PDB entry 1ZA5 | X-ray diffraction, 1.80 A resolution | chains A and B

== Chain A ==
Molecule: Superoxide dismutase [Fe]
Source organism: Escherichia coli
Notes: EC 1.15.1.1
Reference sequence: P0AGD3 (SODF_ECOLI); residue numbers follow UniProt; this construct covers 1-192
Sequence (192 residues; row label = number of the first residue in the row):
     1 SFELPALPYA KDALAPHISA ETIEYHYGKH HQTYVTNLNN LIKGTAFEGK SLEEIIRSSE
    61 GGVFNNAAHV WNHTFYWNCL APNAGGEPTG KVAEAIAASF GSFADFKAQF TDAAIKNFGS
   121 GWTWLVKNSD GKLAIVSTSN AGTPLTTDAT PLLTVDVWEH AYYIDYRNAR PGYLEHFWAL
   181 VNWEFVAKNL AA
Sequence notes: engineered mutation His-69 (Gln in P0AGD3)
Metal / ion sites: Fe ion: His-26, His-73, Asp-156, His-160

== Chain B ==
Molecule: Superoxide dismutase [Fe]
Source organism: Escherichia coli
Notes: EC 1.15.1.1
Reference sequence: P0AGD3 (SODF_ECOLI); residues 201-392 here correspond to UniProt positions 1-192 (UniProt number = residue number - 200)
Sequence (192 residues; row label = number of the first residue in the row):
   201 SFELPALPYA KDALAPHISA ETIEYHYGKH HQTYVTNLNN LIKGTAFEGK SLEEIIRSSE
   261 GGVFNNAAHV WNHTFYWNCL APNAGGEPTG KVAEAIAASF GSFADFKAQF TDAAIKNFGS
   321 GWTWLVKNSD GKLAIVSTSN AGTPLTTDAT PLLTVDVWEH AYYIDYRNAR PGYLEHFWAL
   381 VNWEFVAKNL AA
Sequence notes: engineered mutation His-269 (Gln69 in P0AGD3)
Metal / ion sites: Fe ion: His-226, His-273, Asp-356, His-360

== How chain A and chain B interact ==
Residue-residue contacts (43):
  Glu-21(A) with Arg-367(B), salt bridge
  Tyr-25(A) with Tyr-363(B); Arg-367(B); Asn-368(B)
  Lys-29(A) with Asn-368(B)
  His-30(A) with Glu-359(B); Tyr-363(B), hydrogen bond; Asn-368(B)
  Asn-65(A) with Phe-318(B)
  Phe-118(A) with Asn-265(B); His-269(B); Asn-340(B); Ala-341(B), hydrophobic; Trp-358(B), hydrophobic
  Gly-119(A) with Ser-320(B); Asn-340(B); Trp-358(B)
  Ser-120(A) with Gly-319(B); Ser-320(B), hydrogen bond
  Asn-140(A) with Phe-318(B); Gly-319(B)
  Ala-141(A) with Phe-318(B), hydrophobic
  Trp-158(A) with Phe-318(B), hydrophobic; Gly-319(B); Glu-359(B)
  Glu-159(A) with His-230(B); Trp-358(B); Glu-359(B), hydrogen bond (side chain-backbone); His-360(B), salt bridge
  His-160(A) with Glu-359(B), salt bridge; Tyr-363(B)
  Tyr-163(A) with Tyr-225(B); His-230(B), hydrogen bond; His-360(B); Ile-364(B), hydrophobic
  Ile-164(A) with Tyr-363(B), hydrophobic; Arg-367(B)
  Arg-167(A) with Glu-221(B), salt bridge; Tyr-225(B); Ile-364(B)
  Asn-168(A) with Tyr-225(B); Lys-229(B); His-230(B)
Other interface residues (no listed pair), chain A (18 interface residues in all): His-69

== Summary ==
Chain A and chain B each contribute 18 residues to their interface, with 4 hydrogen bonds and 4 salt bridges.
Among the polar pairs are Glu-21(A)/Arg-367(B), Glu-159(A)/His-360(B) and His-160(A)/Glu-359(B). The Fe ion
site is built by His-26(A), His-73(A), Asp-156(A) and His-160(A).
Both chains are Superoxide dismutase [Fe] (Escherichia coli). Entry 1ZA5 (Q69H-FeSOD) was determined by X-ray
diffraction, deposited together with 2BKB.
